PDB entry 2ANC | X-ray diffraction, 3.20 A resolution | chains A and E of the 6 polymer chains in the assembly

Chain A (and E):
Name: Guanylate kinase
From: Escherichia coli
Notes: EC 2.7.4.8; chain E of this document is another copy of the same molecule, construct and numbering; everything in this record applies to it too
Reference sequence: P60546 (KGUA_ECOLI); residues 1-207 here = UniProt positions 1-207
Sequence (207 residues; each row starts with the number of its first residue):
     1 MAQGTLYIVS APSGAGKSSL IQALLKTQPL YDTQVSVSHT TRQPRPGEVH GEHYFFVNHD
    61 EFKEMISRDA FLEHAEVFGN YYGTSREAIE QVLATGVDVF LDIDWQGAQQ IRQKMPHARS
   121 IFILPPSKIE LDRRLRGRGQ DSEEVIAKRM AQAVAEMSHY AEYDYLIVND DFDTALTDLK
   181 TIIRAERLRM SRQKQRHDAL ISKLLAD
Disordered / not traced: 1, 207 (chain E: 1, 206-207)
Curated features (UniProtKB/Swiss-Prot):
  - binding site (ATP): A11 to S18

How chain A and chain E interact:
Contacting residue pairs (14):
  R133(A) with Y31(E), hydrogen bond (side chain-backbone); D32(E), salt bridge; T95(E), hydrogen bond (side chain-backbone); G96(E)
  R134(A) with Y31(E)
  R138(A) with Q34(E), hydrogen bond; V92(E); T95(E)
  Q140(A) with Q91(E), hydrogen bond
  N169(A) with Y31(E)
  D170(A) with R196(E), salt bridge
  D171(A) with R184(E), salt bridge
  F172(A) with P29(E)
  D173(A) with T27(E)
Other interface residues (no listed pair), chain A (14 interface residues in all): G16, I129, E130, G137, G139
Other interface residues (no listed pair), chain E (13 interface residues in all): V97, D198

Overview:
Chain A and chain E form an interface of 14 and 13 residues respectively, with 4 hydrogen bonds and 3 salt
bridges. Polar pairs include R133(A)-D32(E), D170(A)-R196(E) and D171(A)-R184(E). Curated annotation (UniProt)
lists 8 ATP-binding residues on chain A.
Both chains are Guanylate kinase (Escherichia coli). Entry 2ANC (Crystal Structure Of Unliganded Form Of
Oligomeric E.coli Guanylate Kinase) was determined by X-ray diffraction together with 2AN9 and 2ANB from the
same study.
